3ORI - chain A; structure by X-ray diffraction, 2.00 A resolution.

[Chain A]
Molecule: Serine/threonine protein kinase
Source organism: Mycobacterium tuberculosis
Notes: fragment: Kinase domain to 308)
UniProt: A5TY84 (A5TY84_MYCTA); numbering as in UniProt (aligned over 1-308)
Sequence (311 residues; numbered -2 to 308; the number before each row is that of its first residue; numbers below 1 keep their minus sign (Gly-2 is residue -2)):
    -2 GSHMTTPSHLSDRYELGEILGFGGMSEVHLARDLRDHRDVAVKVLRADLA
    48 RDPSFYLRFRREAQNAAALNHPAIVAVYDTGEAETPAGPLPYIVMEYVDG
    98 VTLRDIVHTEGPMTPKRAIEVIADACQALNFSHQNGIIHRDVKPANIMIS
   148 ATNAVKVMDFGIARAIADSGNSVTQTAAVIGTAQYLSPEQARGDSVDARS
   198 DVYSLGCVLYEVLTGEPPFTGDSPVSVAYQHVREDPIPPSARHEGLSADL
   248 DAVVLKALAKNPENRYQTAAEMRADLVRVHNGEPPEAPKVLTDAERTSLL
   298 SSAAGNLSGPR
Unresolved in the structure: -2 to 9, 164-177, 291-308
Construct notes: expression tag (-2 to 0); engineered mutation Asp33 (Leu in A5TY84)
Metal / ion sites: Mn2+ site 1: Asn143, Asp156 (together with ATP-gamma-S); Mn2+ site 2: Asp156 (together with ATP-gamma-S)
Residues lining bound ligands: ATP-gamma-S (AGS; phosphothiophosphoric acid-adenylate ester): Leu17, Gly18, Phe19, Gly20, Gly21, Met22, Ser23, Val25, Ala38, Lys40, Arg55, Val72, Met92, Glu93, Tyr94, Val95, Thr99, Arg101, Asp138, Lys140, Ala142, Asn143, Met145, Met155, Asp156, Gly178
UniProt features mapped onto this chain:
  - active site: Asp138 (Proton acceptor)
  - binding site (ATP): Leu17 to Val25, Lys40
Reported in the primary citation:
  - mutagenesis - R10A, L33D, D76A: decreased catalytic activity on rapamycin
  - mutagenesis - R10A, L33D, D76A, D138N: decreased signaling
  - catalytic residues: Asp138
  - mutagenesis - D138N: abolished catalytic activity
  - post-translational modification sites: Thr171, Thr173 (citing earlier work)
  - conformationally variable residues (domain motion, helix shift, loop rearrangement, order/disorder transition, side-chain flip): Lys40, Ser51 to Ala65, Glu93 to Thr99, Asp156 to Gly158, Ile159 to Ile163, Ala164 to Gly178
  - Mn2+ coordination: Asn143, Asp156
  - post-translational modification sites: Thr294 (proposed by the authors, not directly observed)
  - binding site for ATP-gamma-S: Lys40

[Summary]
Ligands of chain A: ATP-gamma-S. Asn143 and Asp156 form the Mn2+ site 1. UniProt lists active-site residue
Asp138 and 10 ATP-binding residues. The paper reports the catalytic residue Asp138; R10A, L33D and D76A, among
others, reduce signaling.
Chain A is Serine/threonine protein kinase (Mycobacterium tuberculosis); the structure, Mycobacterium
tuberculosis PknB kinase domain L33D mutant (crystal form 1), was determined by X-ray diffraction together
with 3ORM and 3ORO from the same study.
